Entry 2XHJ (X-ray diffraction, 1.73 A resolution); this record covers chain A.

Chain A:
Protein: Calcium-dependent carbohydrate binding module
From: Cellvibrio japonicus
Sequence (119 residues; each row starts with the number of its first residue):
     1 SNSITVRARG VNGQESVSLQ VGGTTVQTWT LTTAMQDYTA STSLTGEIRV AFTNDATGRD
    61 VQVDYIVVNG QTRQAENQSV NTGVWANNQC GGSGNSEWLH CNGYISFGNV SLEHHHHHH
Modified / non-standard residues: Mse35 (selenomethionine; parent Met)
Cystine bridges: Cys90-Cys101
Metal / ion sites: Ca2+: Asp55, Arg59, Asp60, His100, His118

Summary:
The Ca2+ site is built by Asp55, Arg59, Asp60, His100 and His118.
Chain A is Calcium-dependent carbohydrate binding module (Cellvibrio japonicus); the structure, Circular
permutation provides an evolutionary link between two families of calcium-dependent carbohydrate binding
modules. SeMet form ..., was determined by X-ray diffraction (same publication as 2XHH, 2XFD and 2XFE).
